PDB entry 6N9T | X-ray diffraction, 2.58 A resolution | chains A and E

# Chain A
Protein: Immunoglobulin G1 FC
Source organism: Homo sapiens
UniProtKB: Q6MZV7 (Q6MZV7_HUMAN); residues 223-446 here correspond to UniProt positions 249-472 (UniProt number = residue number + 26)
Chain sequence (224 residues; each row starts with the number of its first residue):
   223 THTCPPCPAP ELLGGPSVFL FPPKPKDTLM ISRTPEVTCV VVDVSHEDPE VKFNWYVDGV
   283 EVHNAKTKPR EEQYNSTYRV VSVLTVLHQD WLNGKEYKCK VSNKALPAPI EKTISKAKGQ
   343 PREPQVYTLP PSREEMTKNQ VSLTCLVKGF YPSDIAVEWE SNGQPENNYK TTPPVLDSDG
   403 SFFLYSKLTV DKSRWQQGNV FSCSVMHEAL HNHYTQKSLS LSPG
Not modelled in the structure: 223-236, 444-446
Disulfide bonds: C261-C321, C367-C425
Glycans and other covalent adducts: glycan linked to N297

# Chain E
Protein: Photo-affinity peptide
Chain sequence (13 residues; numbered 1 to 13; the number before each row is that of its first residue):
     1 DCAWHLGELX WCT
Modified / non-standard residues: PBF (para-(benzoyl)-phenylalanine) at position 10
Disulfide bonds: C2-C12

# How chain A and chain E interact
Pairs across the interface (34):
  K248(A) with PBF_10(E)
  L251(A) with PBF_10(E); W11(E)
  M252(A) with E8(E); PBF_10(E), covalent bond
  I253(A) with L9(E); PBF_10(E), hydrogen bond (backbone-backbone); W11(E), hydrophobic
  S254(A) with E8(E), hydrogen bond; L9(E)
  R255(A) with E8(E), salt bridge
  H310(A) with W11(E)
  A378(A) with PBF_10(E)
  E380(A) with H5(E), salt bridge; PBF_10(E)
  E382(A) with H5(E), salt bridge
  S426(A) with H5(E); PBF_10(E)
  V427(A) with PBF_10(E)
  M428(A) with PBF_10(E)
  H433(A) with D1(E), hydrogen bond (side chain-backbone); T13(E)
  N434(A) with D1(E), hydrogen bond (side chain-backbone); C2(E); A3(E); PBF_10(E); W11(E); C12(E), hydrogen bond (side chain-backbone); T13(E), hydrogen bond (side chain-backbone)
  H435(A) with PBF_10(E); W11(E)
  Y436(A) with W4(E); H5(E); PBF_10(E)
Also at the interface, not in a pair above, chain A (22 interface residues in all): T250, L314, V379, G385, P387
Also at the interface, not in a pair above, chain E (12 interface residues in all): L6

# Overview
22 residues of chain A and 12 residues of chain E are in contact; the contacts include 1 covalent bond, 6
hydrogen bonds and 3 salt bridges. Polar pairs include R255(A)-E8(E), E380(A)-H5(E) and E382(A)-H5(E).
Here chain A is Immunoglobulin G1 FC (Homo sapiens) and chain E is Photo-affinity peptide. Entry 6N9T
(Structure of a peptide-based photo-affinity cross-linker with Herceptin Fc) was determined by X-ray
diffraction.
